PDB entry 3F50 | X-ray diffraction, 2.80 A resolution | chains A and B

== Chain A ==
Name: Envelope glycoprotein gp160
Notes: fragment: to 580
UniProtKB: P04580 (ENV_HV1Z6); residues 1-36 here correspond to UniProt positions 545-580 (UniProt number = residue number + 544)
Sequence (38 residues; numbered 0 to 37; the number before each row is that of its first residue; numbering starts at 0):
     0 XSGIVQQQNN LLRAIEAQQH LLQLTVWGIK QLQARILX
Disordered / not traced: 0, 35-37
Modified residues: ACE (acetyl group) at position 0; NH2 (amino group) at position 37
Curated features (UniProtKB/Swiss-Prot):
  - region: Lys-29 to Leu-36 (Immunosuppression)
Reported in the primary citation:
  - conformationally variable residues (order/disorder transition): Trp-26, Lys-29

== Chain B ==
Name: alpha/beta-peptide analogue of the HIV gp41 CHR domain
Sequence (40 residues; numbered 0 to 39; the number before each row is that of its first residue; numbering starts at 0):
     0 XXTWEXWDXA IAEYAXRIEX LIXAAQEQQE KNEXALXELX
Disordered / not traced: 0-1, 38-39
Modified residues: ACE (acetyl group) at position 0, B3T (3-amino-2,3,5-trideoxy-D-threo-pentonic acid) at position 1, XCP ((1S,2S)-2-aminocyclopentanecarboxylic acid) at position 5, XPC ((3S,4R)-4-aminopyrrolidine-3-carboxylic acid) at position 8, XCP ((1S,2S)-2-aminocyclopentanecarboxylic acid) at position 15, XCP ((1S,2S)-2-aminocyclopentanecarboxylic acid) at position 19, XPC ((3S,4R)-4-aminopyrrolidine-3-carboxylic acid) at position 22, XCP ((1S,2S)-2-aminocyclopentanecarboxylic acid) at position 33, XPC ((3S,4R)-4-aminopyrrolidine-3-carboxylic acid) at position 36, NH2 (amino group) at position 39; Glu-12, Glu-26, Glu-29 ((3s)-3-aminohexanedioic acid; B3E)
Reported in the primary citation:
  - conformationally variable residues (order/disorder transition): Trp-3, Trp-6

== Interface between chain A and chain B ==
Contacting residue pairs - 13 pairs, chain A then chain B:
  Ser-1(A) with Leu-35(B)
  Val-4(A) with Gln-28(B), hydrogen bond (backbone-side chain); Asn-31(B)
  Gln-7(A) with Gln-28(B)
  Asn-8(A) with Gln-28(B)
  Leu-11(A) with Ala-24(B), hydrophobic; Gln-25(B)
  Arg-12(A) with Gln-25(B)
  Ile-14(A) with Ile-21(B), hydrophobic
  Gln-18(A) with Ala-14(B), hydrogen bond (side chain-backbone); Ile-17(B)
  Gln-22(A) with Ala-14(B); Glu-18(B), hydrogen bond
Also at the interface, not in a pair above, chain A (11 interface residues in all): Glu-15, Val-25
Also at the interface, not in a pair above, chain B (10 interface residues in all): Ile-10

== Overview ==
Chain A and chain B form an interface of 11 and 10 residues respectively, with 3 hydrogen bonds. Polar
contacts include Val-4(A)/Gln-28(B), Gln-18(A)/Ala-14(B) and Gln-22(A)/Glu-18(B). The paper reports
conformational variability at Trp-26(A), Lys-29(A) and Trp-3(B) among others.
Here chain A is Envelope glycoprotein gp160 and chain B is alpha/beta-peptide analogue of the HIV gp41 CHR
domain. Entry 3F50 (HIV gp41 six-helix bundle composed of an alpha/beta-peptide analogue of the CHR domain in
complex with ...) was determined by X-ray diffraction, deposited together with 3G7A, 3F4Y and 3F4Z.
